Entry 8EVI (electron microscopy, 2.64 A resolution); this record covers chains J and F of the 13 polymer chains in the assembly.

Chain J:
Molecule: 167-nt DNA strand
Sequence (167 nucleotides; each row starts with the number of its first residue; numbers below 1 keep their minus sign (DT-4 is residue -4)):
    -4 TAGAAAAATA GGAACCCCAC ATGCCCTGTG TCTGCAAGTA CAGAACTAGC CAGACAGACT
    56 GACCTATTTT TGTGAGGGGA ATCGGGAAGT ATCCATTGCT AAGACTCAGC AATGCTGCAA
   116 CTCTCAGCAA CCAGCTGAAG ATCAGCAGCC GAGAGGCCCT GCACCTA
Disordered / not traced: -4 to -2, 142-162

Chain F:
Protein: Histone H4
From: Homo sapiens
Reference sequence: P62805 (H4_HUMAN); residues 0-102 here correspond to UniProt positions 1-103 (UniProt number = residue number + 1)
Amino-acid sequence (103 residues; each row starts with the number of its first residue; numbering starts at 0):
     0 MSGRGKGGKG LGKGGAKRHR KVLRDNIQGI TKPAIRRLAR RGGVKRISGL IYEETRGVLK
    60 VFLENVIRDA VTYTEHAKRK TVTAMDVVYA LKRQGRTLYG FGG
Disordered / not traced: 0-20, 102
Curated features (UniProtKB/Swiss-Prot):
  - DNA-binding region: Lys16 to Lys20
  - modified residue: Ser1 (N-acetylserine), Arg3 (Asymmetric dimethylarginine), Lys5 (N6-(2-hydroxyisobutyryl)lysine), Lys8 (N6-(2-hydroxyisobutyryl)lysine), Lys12 (N6-(2-hydroxyisobutyryl)lysine), Lys16 (N6-(2-hydroxyisobutyryl)lysine), Lys20 (N6,N6,N6-trimethyllysine), Lys31 (N6-(2-hydroxyisobutyryl)lysine), Lys44 (N6-(2-hydroxyisobutyryl)lysine), Ser47 (Phosphoserine), Tyr51 (Phosphotyrosine), Lys59 (N6-(2-hydroxyisobutyryl)lysine), Lys77 (N6-(2-hydroxyisobutyryl)lysine), Lys79 (N6-(2-hydroxyisobutyryl)lysine), Thr80 (Phosphothreonine), Tyr88 (Phosphotyrosine), Lys91 (N6-(2-hydroxyisobutyryl)lysine)
  - cross-link (Glycyl lysine isopeptide (Lys-Gly)): Lys12 (interchain with G-Cter in SUMO2), Lys20 (interchain with G-Cter in SUMO2), Lys31 (interchain with G-Cter in SUMO2), Lys59 (interchain with G-Cter in SUMO2), Lys79 (interchain with G-Cter in SUMO2), Lys91 (interchain with G-Cter in SUMO2)

Interface between chain J and chain F:
Contacting residue pairs (11; chain J residue first):
  DG74(J) - Arg45(F)  hydrogen bond to the sugar
  DG74(J) - Ile46(F)  sugar contact
  DG74(J) - Ser47(F)  hydrogen bond to the phosphate
  DG74(J) - Gly48(F)  hydrogen bond to the phosphate
  DA75(J) - Arg35(F)  salt bridge to the phosphate
  DA75(J) - Arg45(F)  phosphate contact
  DA75(J) - Ile46(F)  hydrogen bond to the phosphate
  DC94(J) - Lys79(F)  salt bridge to the phosphate
  DT95(J) - Arg78(F)  phosphate contact
  DT95(J) - Lys79(F)  hydrogen bond to the phosphate
  DT95(J) - Thr80(F)  hydrogen bond to the phosphate
Interface residues without a listed pair, chain J (6 interface residues in all): DG73, DA96
Interface residues without a listed pair, chain F (10 interface residues in all): Lys44, Lys77

In short:
6 residues of chain J face 10 of chain F across their interface, with 6 hydrogen bonds and 2 salt bridges.
Polar pairs include DG74(J)-Arg45(F), DG74(J)-Ser47(F) and DG74(J)-Gly48(F). Curated annotation (UniProt)
lists a DNA-binding region on chain F.
Here chain J is a 167-nt DNA strand and chain F is Histone H4 (Homo sapiens). Entry 8EVI (CX3CR1 nucleosome
and PU.1 complex containing disulfide bond mutations) was determined by electron microscopy, deposited
together with 8EVH, 8EVJ and 8SYP.
